PDB entry 4D2G | X-ray diffraction, 2.65 A resolution | chains B and E of the 5 polymer chains in the assembly

== Chain B ==
Name: Proliferating cell nuclear antigen
Source organism: Homo sapiens
UniProtKB: P12004 (PCNA_HUMAN); residue numbers follow UniProt; this construct covers 1-261
Chain sequence (264 residues; numbered -2 to 261; the number before each row is that of its first residue; numbers below 1 keep their minus sign (Gly-2 is residue -2)):
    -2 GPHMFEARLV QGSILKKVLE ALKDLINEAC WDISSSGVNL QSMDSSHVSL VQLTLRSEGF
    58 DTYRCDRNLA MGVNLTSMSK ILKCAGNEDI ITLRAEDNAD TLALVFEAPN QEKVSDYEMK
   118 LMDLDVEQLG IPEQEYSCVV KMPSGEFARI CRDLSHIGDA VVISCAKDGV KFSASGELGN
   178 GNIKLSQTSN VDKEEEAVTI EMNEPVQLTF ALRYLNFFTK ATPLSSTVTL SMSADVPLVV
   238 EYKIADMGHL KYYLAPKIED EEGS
Unresolved in the structure: -2 to -1, 256-261
Differences from the reference sequence: expression tag (-2 to 0)
UniProt features mapped onto this chain:
  - DNA-binding region: Arg61 to Lys80
  - modified residue: Lys14 (N6-acetyllysine), Lys77 (N6-acetyllysine), Lys80 (N6-acetyllysine), Tyr211 (Phosphotyrosine), Lys248 (N6-acetyllysine)
  - cross-link (Glycyl lysine isopeptide (Lys-Gly)): Lys164 (interchain with G-Cter in SUMO2), Lys254 (interchain with G-Cter in SUMO2)
Disulfide bonds: Cys135-Cys162

== Chain E ==
Name: P15
Chain sequence (21 residues; row label = number of the first residue in the row):
    51 APVCVRPTPK WQKGIGEFFA A

== How chain B and chain E interact ==
Residue-residue contacts - 50 pairs, chain B then chain E:
  Met40(B) with Ile65(E), hydrophobic; Gly66(E)
  His44(B) with Gly64(E); Ile65(E), hydrogen bond (backbone-backbone)
  Val45(B) with Gln62(E); Ile65(E), hydrogen bond (backbone-backbone)
  Gln125(B) with Ala71(E)
  Leu126(B) with Phe69(E), hydrophobic; Ala70(E); Ala71(E)
  Gly127(B) with Phe69(E); Ala70(E), hydrogen bond (backbone-backbone)
  Ile128(B) with Phe69(E), hydrophobic
  Pro129(B) with Phe69(E)
  Arg149(B) with Ala51(E), hydrogen bond (side chain-backbone); Val53(E)
  Ser152(B) with Val53(E); Cys54(E), hydrogen bond (side chain-backbone); Arg56(E), hydrogen bond (backbone-side chain)
  His153(B) with Ala51(E); Val53(E); Cys54(E); Arg56(E)
  Gly155(B) with Arg56(E), hydrogen bond (backbone-side chain)
  Asp156(B) with Arg56(E); Pro57(E); Pro59(E)
  Thr206(B) with Trp61(E)
  Phe207(B) with Trp61(E)
  Ala208(B) with Pro59(E); Trp61(E); Gln62(E)
  Arg210(B) with Val55(E), hydrogen bond (side chain-backbone); Arg56(E), hydrogen bond (side chain-backbone); Thr58(E)
  Tyr211(B) with Thr58(E), hydrogen bond
  Asn213(B) with Val53(E)
  Asp232(B) with Phe68(E)
  Pro234(B) with Ile65(E), hydrophobic; Phe68(E); Phe69(E), hydrophobic
  Tyr250(B) with Ile65(E), hydrophobic; Phe69(E), hydrophobic
  Leu251(B) with Gln62(E)
  Ala252(B) with Gln62(E), hydrogen bond (backbone-side chain); Lys63(E); Phe68(E), hydrophobic
  Pro253(B) with Trp61(E)
  Lys254(B) with Trp61(E)
  Ile255(B) with Lys63(E)
Also at the interface, not in a pair above, chain B (32 interface residues in all): Ser46, Leu47, Ile154, Ala157, Val233
Also at the interface, not in a pair above, chain E (19 interface residues in all): Pro52
From the paper, about this interface:
  - specific contacts: Ala208(B)-Gln62(E) (water-mediated contact)
  - interface residues, chain E: Phe68(E)

== Summary ==
The interface between chain B and chain E involves 32 residues on one side and 19 on the other, with 11
hydrogen bonds. Among the polar pairs are Arg149(B)-Ala51(E), Ser152(B)-Cys54(E) and Ser152(B)-Arg56(E). The
paper describes a water-mediated contact between Ala208(B) and Gln62(E). The paper reports the interface
residue Phe68(E).
Chain B is Proliferating cell nuclear antigen (Homo sapiens) and chain E is P15; the structure, Crystal
structure of human PCNA in complex with p15 peptide, was determined by X-ray diffraction.
